Entry 8CYC (electron microscopy, 2.90 A resolution); this record covers chains C and F of the 6 polymer chains in the assembly.

Chain C:
Molecule: Spike glycoprotein
Source organism: Severe acute respiratory syndrome coronavirus 2
Reference sequence: P0DTC2 (SPIKE_SARS2); numbering as in UniProt (aligned over 1-1273)
Sequence (1273 residues; numbered 1 to 1273; the number before each row is that of its first residue):
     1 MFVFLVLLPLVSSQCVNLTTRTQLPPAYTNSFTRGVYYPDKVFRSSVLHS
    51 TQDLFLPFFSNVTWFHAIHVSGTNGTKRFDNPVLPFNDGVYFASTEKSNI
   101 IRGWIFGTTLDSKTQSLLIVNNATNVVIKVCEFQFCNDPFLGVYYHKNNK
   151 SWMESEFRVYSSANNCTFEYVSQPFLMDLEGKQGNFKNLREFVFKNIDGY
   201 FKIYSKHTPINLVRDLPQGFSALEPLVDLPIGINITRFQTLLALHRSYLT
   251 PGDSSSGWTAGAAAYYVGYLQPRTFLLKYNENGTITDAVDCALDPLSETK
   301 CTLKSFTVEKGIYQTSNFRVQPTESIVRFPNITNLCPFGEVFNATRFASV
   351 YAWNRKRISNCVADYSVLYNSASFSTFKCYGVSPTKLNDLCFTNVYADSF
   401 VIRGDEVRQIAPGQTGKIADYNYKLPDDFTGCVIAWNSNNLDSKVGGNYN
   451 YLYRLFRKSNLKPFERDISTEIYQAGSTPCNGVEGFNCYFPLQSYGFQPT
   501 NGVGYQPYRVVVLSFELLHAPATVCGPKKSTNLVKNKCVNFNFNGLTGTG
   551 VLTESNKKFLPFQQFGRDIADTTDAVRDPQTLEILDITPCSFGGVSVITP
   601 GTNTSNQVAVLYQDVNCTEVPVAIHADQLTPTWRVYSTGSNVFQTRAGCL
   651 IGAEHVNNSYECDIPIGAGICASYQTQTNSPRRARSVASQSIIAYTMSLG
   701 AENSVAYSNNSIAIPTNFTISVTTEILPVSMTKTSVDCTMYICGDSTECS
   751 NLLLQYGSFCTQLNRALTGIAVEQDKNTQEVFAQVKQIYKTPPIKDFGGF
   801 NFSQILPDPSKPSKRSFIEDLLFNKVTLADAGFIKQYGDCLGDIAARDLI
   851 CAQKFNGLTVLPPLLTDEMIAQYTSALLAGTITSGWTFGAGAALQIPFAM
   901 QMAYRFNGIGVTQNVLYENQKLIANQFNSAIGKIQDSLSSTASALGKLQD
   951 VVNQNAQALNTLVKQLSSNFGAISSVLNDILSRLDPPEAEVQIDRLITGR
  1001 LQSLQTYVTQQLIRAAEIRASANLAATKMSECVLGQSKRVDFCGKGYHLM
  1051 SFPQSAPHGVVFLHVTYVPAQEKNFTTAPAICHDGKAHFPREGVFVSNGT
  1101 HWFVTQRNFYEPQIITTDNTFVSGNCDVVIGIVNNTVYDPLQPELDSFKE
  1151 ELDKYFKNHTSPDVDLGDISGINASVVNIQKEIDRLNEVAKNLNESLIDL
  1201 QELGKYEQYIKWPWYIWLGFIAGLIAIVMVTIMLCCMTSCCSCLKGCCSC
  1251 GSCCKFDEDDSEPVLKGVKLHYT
Unresolved in the structure: 1-12, 677-688, 828-853, 1148-1273
Disulfide bonds: Cys15-Cys136, Cys131-Cys166, Cys291-Cys301, Cys336-Cys361, Cys379-Cys432, Cys391-Cys525, Cys480-Cys488, Cys617-Cys649, Cys662-Cys671, Cys738-Cys760, Cys743-Cys749, Cys1032-Cys1043, Cys1082-Cys1126
Differences from the reference sequence: conflict Pro986 (Lys in P0DTC2), Pro987 (Val in P0DTC2)
UniProt features mapped onto this chain:
  - region: Asn280 to Cys301 (Putative superantigen), Arg403 to Asp405 (Integrin-binding motif), Asn448 to Phe456 (Immunodominant HLA epitope recognized by the CD8+), Pro681 to Ala684 (Putative superantigen), Ser816 to Tyr837 (Fusion peptide 1), Lys835 to Phe855 (Fusion peptide 2), Asp1163 to Glu1202 (Heptad repeat 2)
  - motif: Met1237 to Cys1241 (Binding to host endocytosis trafficking protein SNX27), Asp1257 to Glu1262 (Diacidic ER export motif (host COPII)), Ser1261 to Gly1267 (Binding to host plasma membrane localising/FERM domain proteins), Lys1269 to Thr1273 (KxHxx, ER retrieval signal (COPI))
  - site (Cleavage): Arg685, Ser686, Arg815, Ser816
  - lipidation (S-palmitoyl cysteine): Cys1235, Cys1236, Cys1240, Cys1241, Cys1243, Cys1247, Cys1248, Cys1250, Cys1253, Cys1254
  - glycosylation: Asn17 (N-linked (GlcNAc...) (complex) asparagine), Asn61 (N-linked (GlcNAc...) (hybrid) asparagine), Asn74 (N-linked (GlcNAc...) (complex) asparagine), Asn122 (N-linked (GlcNAc...) (hybrid) asparagine), Asn149 (N-linked (GlcNAc...) (complex) asparagine), Asn165 (N-linked (GlcNAc...) (complex) asparagine), Asn234 (N-linked (GlcNAc...) (high mannose) asparagine), Asn282 (N-linked (GlcNAc...) (complex) asparagine), Thr323 (O-linked (GalNAc) threonine), Ser325 (O-linked (HexNAc...) serine), Asn331 (N-linked (GlcNAc...) (complex) asparagine), Asn343 (N-linked (GlcNAc...) (complex) asparagine), Asn603 (N-linked (GlcNAc...) (hybrid) asparagine), Asn616 (N-linked (GlcNAc...) (complex) asparagine), Asn657 (N-linked (GlcNAc...) (complex) asparagine), Thr676 (O-linked (GlcNAc...) threonine), Thr678 (O-linked (GlcNAc...) threonine), Asn709 (N-linked (GlcNAc...) (high mannose) asparagine), Asn717 (N-linked (GlcNAc...) (hybrid) asparagine), Asn801 (N-linked (GlcNAc...) (hybrid) asparagine) and 6 more in UniProt
  - natural variant: Leu5 (L5F: In strain: Iota/B.1.526), Ser13 (S13I: In strain: Epsilon/B.1.427/B.1.429), Leu18 (L18F: In strain: Beta/B.1.351, Gamma/P.1 and 1 more), Thr19 (T19I: In strain: Omicron/BQ.1.1, Omicron/XBB.1.5 and 1 more; T19R: In strain: Delta/B.1.617.2, Omicron/BA.2 and 4 more), Thr20 (T20N: In strain: Gamma/P.1), Leu24 to Ala27 (sequence variant, change not given here; In strain: Omicron/BA.2, Omicron/BA.2.12.1 and 6 more), Pro26 (P26S: In strain: Gamma/P.1), Gln52 (Q52H: In strain: Omicron/EG.5.1), Ala67 (A67V: In strain: Eta/B.1.525, Omicron/BA.1), His69 to Val70 (deletion: In strain: Alpha/B.1.1.7, Eta/B.1.525 and 5 more), Gly75 (G75V: In strain: Lambda/C.37), Thr76 (T76I: In strain: Lambda/C.37), 83 further natural variant entries in UniProt
  - mutagenesis: His69 to Val70 (Increased incorporation of cleaved spike into virions), Asn121 (N121Q: Partial loss of biliverdin affinity), Arg190 (R190K: Partial loss of biliverdin affinity), Asn234 (N234Q: Increased resistance to neutralizing antibodies), Asn331 (N331Q: Reduced viral infectivity), Asn343 (N343Q: Reduced viral infectivity), Leu452 (L452R: Increased resistance to neutralizing antibodies. Decreases HLA binding to NF9 epitope. Increased binding affinity to human ACE2), Tyr453 (Y453F: Decreased HLA binding to NF9 epitope. Increased binding affinity to human ACE2), Ala475 (A475V: Increased resistance to neutralizing antibodies), Val483 (V483A: Increased resistance to neutralizing antibodies), Glu484 (E484D: Increased replication in human TMEM106B overexpressing cells), Phe490 (F490L: Increased resistance to neutralizing antibodies and human covalescent sera neutralization), 16 further mutagenesis entries in UniProt
What the authors report for this chain:
  - specificity-determining residues: Ala372 (by similarity / conservation)
  - specificity-determining residues: Lys378, His519 (proposed by the authors, not directly observed)

Chain F:
Molecule: pan-sarbecovirus nanobody 2-34
Source organism: Lama glama
Notes: antibody fragment or engineered binder
Sequence (127 residues; numbered 1 to 127; the number before each row is that of its first residue):
     1 HVQLVESGGGLVQAGGSLRLSCAASGRTFSRYAAGWFRQAPGKEREFVAV
    51 IEWDGDSAYYADPVKGRFTISRDNAKNTVYLQMNRLKPEDTAVYICAVGG
   101 NHYSRSKYYNLDEYDDWGQGTQVTVSS
Disulfide bonds: Cys22-Cys96

Interface between chain C and chain F:
Residue-residue contacts (34; chain C residue first):
  Ser375(C) with Lys107(F), hydrogen bond (backbone-side chain)
  Thr376(C) with Lys107(F)
  Phe377(C) with Tyr103(F)
  Lys378(C) with Asn101(F); His102(F); Ser104(F); Lys107(F)
  Cys379(C) with Asn101(F), hydrogen bond (backbone-side chain); Tyr103(F), hydrogen bond (backbone-side chain)
  Tyr380(C) with Ser30(F), hydrogen bond (side chain-backbone); Arg31(F); Trp53(F)
  Gly381(C) with Trp53(F)
  Ser383(C) with Tyr103(F)
  Pro384(C) with Tyr103(F)
  Arg408(C) with Asp112(F), hydrogen bond (side chain-backbone); Glu113(F); Tyr114(F), hydrogen bond (side chain-backbone); Asp115(F)
  Ala411(C) with Asp115(F)
  Pro412(C) with Arg31(F); Tyr32(F); Asp115(F)
  Gly413(C) with Thr28(F), hydrogen bond (backbone-side chain); Tyr32(F), hydrogen bond (backbone-side chain)
  Gln414(C) with Asp115(F)
  Lys424(C) with Arg27(F)
  Leu425(C) with Arg31(F)
  Pro426(C) with Arg31(F), hydrogen bond (backbone-side chain)
  Asp427(C) with Arg27(F), salt bridge; Thr28(F); Arg31(F)
  Asp428(C) with Arg31(F), hydrogen bond (backbone-side chain)
  Phe429(C) with Arg31(F)
Other interface residues (no listed pair), chain C (23 interface residues in all): Val382, Thr415, Pro463
Other interface residues (no listed pair), chain F (18 interface residues in all): Glu52, Gly100, Asp116

Overview:
23 residues of chain C face 18 of chain F across their interface; the contacts include 10 hydrogen bonds and 1
salt bridge. Polar pairs include Asp427(C)-Arg27(F), Ser375(C)-Lys107(F) and Cys379(C)-Asn101(F). UniProt
lists 29 mutagenesis sites on chain C. From the paper: specificity determinants Ala372(C), Lys378(C) and
His519(C).
Chain C is Spike glycoprotein (Severe acute respiratory syndrome coronavirus 2) and chain F is
pan-sarbecovirus nanobody 2-34 (Lama glama); the structure, SARS-CoV-2 Spike protein in complex with a
pan-sarbecovirus nanobody 2-34, was determined by electron microscopy (same publication as 8CWU, 8CWV, 8CXN,
8CXQ, 8CY6, 8CY7 and 5 further entries).
